Entry 9E28 (electron microscopy, 4.40 A resolution (low resolution: residue-level contacts below are approximate; hydrogen-bond / salt-bridge calls are withheld)); this record covers chains e and h of the 16 polymer chains in the assembly.

Chain e:
Protein: Cytoplasmic dynein 1 heavy chain 1
Source organism: Homo sapiens
UniProt: Q14204 (DYHC1_HUMAN); residues 2-4646 here = UniProt positions 2-4646
Sequence (4843 residues; each row starts with the number of its first residue; numbers below 1 keep their minus sign (Gly-196 is residue -196)):
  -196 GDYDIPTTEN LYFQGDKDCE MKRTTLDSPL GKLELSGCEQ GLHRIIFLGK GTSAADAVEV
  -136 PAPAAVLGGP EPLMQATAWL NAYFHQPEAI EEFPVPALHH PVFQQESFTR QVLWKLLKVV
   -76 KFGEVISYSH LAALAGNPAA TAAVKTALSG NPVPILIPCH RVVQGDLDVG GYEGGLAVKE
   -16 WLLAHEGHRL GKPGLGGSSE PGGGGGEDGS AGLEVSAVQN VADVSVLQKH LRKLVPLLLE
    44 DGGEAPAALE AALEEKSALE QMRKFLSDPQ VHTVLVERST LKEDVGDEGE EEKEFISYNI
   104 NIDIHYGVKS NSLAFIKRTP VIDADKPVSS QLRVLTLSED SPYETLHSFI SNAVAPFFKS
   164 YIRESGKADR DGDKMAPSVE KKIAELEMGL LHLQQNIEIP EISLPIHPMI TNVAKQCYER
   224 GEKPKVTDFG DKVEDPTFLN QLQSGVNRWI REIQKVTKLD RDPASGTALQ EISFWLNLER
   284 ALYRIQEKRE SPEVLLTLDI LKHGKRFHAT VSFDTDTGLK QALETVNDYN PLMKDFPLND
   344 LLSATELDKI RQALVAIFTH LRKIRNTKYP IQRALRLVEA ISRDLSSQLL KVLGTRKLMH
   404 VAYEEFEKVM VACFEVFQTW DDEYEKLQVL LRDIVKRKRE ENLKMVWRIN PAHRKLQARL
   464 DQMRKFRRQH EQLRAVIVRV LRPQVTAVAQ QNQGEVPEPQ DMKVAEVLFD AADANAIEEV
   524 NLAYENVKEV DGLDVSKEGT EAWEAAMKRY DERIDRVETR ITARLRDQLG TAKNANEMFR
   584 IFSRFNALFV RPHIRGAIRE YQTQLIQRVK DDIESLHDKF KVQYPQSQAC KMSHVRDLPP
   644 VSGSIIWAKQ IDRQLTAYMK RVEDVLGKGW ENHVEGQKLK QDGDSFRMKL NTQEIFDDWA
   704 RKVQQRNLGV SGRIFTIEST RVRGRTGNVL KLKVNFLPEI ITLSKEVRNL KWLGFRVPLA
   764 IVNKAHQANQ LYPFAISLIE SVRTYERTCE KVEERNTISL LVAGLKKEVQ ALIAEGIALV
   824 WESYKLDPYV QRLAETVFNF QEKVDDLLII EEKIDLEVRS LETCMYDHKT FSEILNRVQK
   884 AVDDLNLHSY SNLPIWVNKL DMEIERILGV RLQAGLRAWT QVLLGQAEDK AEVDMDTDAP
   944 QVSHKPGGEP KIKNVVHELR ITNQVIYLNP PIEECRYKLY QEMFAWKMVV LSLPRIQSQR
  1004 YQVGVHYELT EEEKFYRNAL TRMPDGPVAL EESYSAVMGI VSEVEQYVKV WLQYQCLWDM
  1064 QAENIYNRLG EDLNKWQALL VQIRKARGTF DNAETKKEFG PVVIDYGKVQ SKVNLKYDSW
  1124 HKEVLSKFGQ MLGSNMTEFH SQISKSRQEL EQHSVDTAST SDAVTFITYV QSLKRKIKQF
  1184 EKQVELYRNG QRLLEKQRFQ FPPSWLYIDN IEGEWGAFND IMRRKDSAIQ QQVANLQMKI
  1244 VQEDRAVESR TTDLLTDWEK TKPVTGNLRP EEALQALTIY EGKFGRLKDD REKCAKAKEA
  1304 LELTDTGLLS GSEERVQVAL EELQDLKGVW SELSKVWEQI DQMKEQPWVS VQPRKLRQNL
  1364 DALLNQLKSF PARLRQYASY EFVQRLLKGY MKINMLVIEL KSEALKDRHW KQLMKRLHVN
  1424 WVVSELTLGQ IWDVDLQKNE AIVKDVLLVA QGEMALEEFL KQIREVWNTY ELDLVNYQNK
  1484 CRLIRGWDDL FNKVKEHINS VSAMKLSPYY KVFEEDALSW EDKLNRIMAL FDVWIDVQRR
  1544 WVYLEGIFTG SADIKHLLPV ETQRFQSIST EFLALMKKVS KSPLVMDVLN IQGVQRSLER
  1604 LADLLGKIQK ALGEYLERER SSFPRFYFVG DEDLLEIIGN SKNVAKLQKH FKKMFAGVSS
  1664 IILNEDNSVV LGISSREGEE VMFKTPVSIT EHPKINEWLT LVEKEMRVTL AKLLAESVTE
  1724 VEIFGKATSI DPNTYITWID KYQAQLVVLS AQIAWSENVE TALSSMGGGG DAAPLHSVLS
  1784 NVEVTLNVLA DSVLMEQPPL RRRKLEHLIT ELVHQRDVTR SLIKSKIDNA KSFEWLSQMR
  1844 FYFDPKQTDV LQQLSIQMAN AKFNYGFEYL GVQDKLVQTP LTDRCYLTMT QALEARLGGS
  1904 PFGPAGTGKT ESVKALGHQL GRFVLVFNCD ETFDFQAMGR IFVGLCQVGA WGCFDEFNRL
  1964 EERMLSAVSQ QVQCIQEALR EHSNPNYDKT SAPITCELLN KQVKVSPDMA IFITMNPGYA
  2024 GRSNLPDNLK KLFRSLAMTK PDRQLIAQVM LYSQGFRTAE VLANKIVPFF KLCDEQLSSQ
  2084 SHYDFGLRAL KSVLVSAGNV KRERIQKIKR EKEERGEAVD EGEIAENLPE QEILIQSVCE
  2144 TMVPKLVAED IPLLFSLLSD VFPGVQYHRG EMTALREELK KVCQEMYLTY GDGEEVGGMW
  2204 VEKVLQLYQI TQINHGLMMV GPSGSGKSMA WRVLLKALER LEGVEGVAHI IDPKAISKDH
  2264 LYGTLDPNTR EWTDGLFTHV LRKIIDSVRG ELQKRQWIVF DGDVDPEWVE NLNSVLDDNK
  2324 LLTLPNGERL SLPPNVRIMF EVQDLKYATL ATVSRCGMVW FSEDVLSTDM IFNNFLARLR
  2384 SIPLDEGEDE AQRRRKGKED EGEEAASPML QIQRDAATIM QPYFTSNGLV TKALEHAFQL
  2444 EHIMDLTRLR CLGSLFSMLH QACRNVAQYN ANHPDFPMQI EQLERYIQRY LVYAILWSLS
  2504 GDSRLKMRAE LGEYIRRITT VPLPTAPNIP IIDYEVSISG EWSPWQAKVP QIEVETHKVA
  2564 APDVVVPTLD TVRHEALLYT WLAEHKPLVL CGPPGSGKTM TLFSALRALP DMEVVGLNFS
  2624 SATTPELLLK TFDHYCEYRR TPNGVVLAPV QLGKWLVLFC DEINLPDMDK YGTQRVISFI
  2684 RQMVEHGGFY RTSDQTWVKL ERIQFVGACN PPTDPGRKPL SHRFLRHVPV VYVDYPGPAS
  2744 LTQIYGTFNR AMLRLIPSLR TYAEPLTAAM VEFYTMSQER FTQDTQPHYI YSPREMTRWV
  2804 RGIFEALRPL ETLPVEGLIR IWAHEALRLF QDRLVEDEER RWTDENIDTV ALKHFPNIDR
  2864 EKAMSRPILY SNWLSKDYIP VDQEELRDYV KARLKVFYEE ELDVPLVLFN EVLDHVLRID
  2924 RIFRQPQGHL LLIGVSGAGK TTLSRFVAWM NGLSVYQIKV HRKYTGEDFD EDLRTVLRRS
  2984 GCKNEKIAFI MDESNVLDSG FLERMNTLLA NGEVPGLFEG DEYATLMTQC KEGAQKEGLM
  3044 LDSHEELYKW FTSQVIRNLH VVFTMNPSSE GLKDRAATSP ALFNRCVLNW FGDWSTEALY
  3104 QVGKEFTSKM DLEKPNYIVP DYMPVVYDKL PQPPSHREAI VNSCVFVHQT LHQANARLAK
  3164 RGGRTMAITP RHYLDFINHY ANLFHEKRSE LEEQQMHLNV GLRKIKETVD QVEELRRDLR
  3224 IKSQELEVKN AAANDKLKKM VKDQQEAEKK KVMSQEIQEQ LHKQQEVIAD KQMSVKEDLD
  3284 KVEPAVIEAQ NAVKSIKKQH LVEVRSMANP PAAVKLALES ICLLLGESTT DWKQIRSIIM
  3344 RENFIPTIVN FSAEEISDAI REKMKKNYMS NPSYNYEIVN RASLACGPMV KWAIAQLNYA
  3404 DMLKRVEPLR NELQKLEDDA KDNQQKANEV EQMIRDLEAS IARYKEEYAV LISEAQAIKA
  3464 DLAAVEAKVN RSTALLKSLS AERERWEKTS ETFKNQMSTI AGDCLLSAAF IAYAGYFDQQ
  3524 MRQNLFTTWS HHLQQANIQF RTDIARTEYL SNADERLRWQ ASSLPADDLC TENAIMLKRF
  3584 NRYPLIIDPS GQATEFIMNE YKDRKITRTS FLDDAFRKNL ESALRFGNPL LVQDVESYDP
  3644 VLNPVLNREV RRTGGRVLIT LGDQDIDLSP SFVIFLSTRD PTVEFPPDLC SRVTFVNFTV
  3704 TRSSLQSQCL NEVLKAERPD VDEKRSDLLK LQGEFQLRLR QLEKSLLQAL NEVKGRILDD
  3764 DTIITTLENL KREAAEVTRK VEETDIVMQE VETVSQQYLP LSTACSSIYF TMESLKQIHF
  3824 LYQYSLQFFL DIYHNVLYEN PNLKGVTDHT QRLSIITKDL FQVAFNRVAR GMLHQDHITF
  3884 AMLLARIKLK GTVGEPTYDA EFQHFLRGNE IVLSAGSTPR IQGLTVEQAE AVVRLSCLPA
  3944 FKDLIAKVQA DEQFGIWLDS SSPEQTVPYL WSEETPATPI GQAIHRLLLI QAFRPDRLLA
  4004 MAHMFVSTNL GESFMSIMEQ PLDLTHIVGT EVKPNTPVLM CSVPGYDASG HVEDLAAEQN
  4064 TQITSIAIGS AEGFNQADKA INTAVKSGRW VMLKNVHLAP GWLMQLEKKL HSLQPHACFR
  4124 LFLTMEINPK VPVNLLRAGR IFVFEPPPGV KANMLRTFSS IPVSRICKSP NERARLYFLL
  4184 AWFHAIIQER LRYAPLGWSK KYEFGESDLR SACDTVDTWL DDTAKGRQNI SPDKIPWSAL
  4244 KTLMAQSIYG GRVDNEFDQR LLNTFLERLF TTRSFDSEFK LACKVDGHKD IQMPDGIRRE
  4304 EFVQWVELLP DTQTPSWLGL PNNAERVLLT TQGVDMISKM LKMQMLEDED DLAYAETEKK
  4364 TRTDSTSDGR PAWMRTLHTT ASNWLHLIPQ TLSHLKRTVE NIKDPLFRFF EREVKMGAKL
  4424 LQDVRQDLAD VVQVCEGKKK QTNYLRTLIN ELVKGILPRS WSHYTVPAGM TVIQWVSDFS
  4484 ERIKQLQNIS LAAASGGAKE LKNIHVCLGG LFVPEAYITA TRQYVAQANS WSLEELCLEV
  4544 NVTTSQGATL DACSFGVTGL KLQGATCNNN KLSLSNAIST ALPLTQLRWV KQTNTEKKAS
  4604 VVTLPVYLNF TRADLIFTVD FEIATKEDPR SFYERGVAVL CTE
Not modelled in the structure: -196 to 209, 489-511, 928-947, 1405-4646
Differences from the reference sequence: expression tag (-196 to 1)
Curated features (UniProtKB/Swiss-Prot):
  - binding site (ATP): Gly1906 to Thr1913, Gly2224 to Ser2231, Gly2595 to Thr2602, Gly2937 to Thr2944
  - modified residue: Ser2 (N-acetylserine), Ser70 (Phosphoserine), Lys1125 (N6-acetyllysine), Ser1230 (Phosphoserine), Lys3480 (N6-acetyllysine), Ser4162 (Phosphoserine), Lys4283 (N6-acetyllysine), Thr4366 (Phosphothreonine), Ser4368 (Phosphoserine)
  - natural variant: Glu94 (E94K: Found in a patient with spinal muscular atrophy; uncertain significance), Lys129 (K129I: In CDCBM13), Arg264 (R264L: In SMALED1), His306 (H306R: In CMT2O and SMALED1), Ile584 (I584L: In SMALED1), Arg598 (R598C: In CMT2O and SMALED1), Thr659 to Met662 (deletion: In CDCBM13), Lys671 (K671E: In SMALED1), Pro776 (P776L: In SMALED1), Tyr970 (Y970C: In SMALED1), Gly1132 (G1132E: In SMALED1), Gln1194 (Q1194R: In CMT2O), 9 further natural variant entries in UniProt

Chain h:
Protein: Isoform 2C of Cytoplasmic dynein 1 intermediate chain 2
Source organism: Homo sapiens
UniProt: Q13409 (DC1I2_HUMAN), isoform Q13409-3; residue numbers follow UniProt; this construct covers 1-612
Sequence (612 residues; row label = number of the first residue in the row):
     1 MSDKSELKAE LERKKQRLAQ IREEKKRKEE ERKKKETDQK KEAVAPVQEE SDLEKKRREA
    61 EALLQSMGLT PESPIVPPPM SPSSKSVSTP SEAGSQDSGD GAVGSRRGPI KLGMAKITQV
   121 DFPPREIVTY TKETQTPVMA QPKEDEEEDD DVVAPKPPIE PEEEKTLKKD EENDSKAPPH
   181 ELTEEEKQQI LHSEEFLSFF DHSTRIVERA LSEQINIFFD YSGRDLEDKE GEIQAGAKLS
   241 LNRQFFDERW SKHRVVSCLD WSSQYPELLV ASYNNNEDAP HEPDGVALVW NMKYKKTTPE
   301 YVFHCQSAVM SATFAKFHPN LVVGGTYSGQ IVLWDNRSNK RTPVQRTPLS AAAHTHPVYC
   361 VNVVGTQNAH NLISISTDGK ICSWSLDMLS HPQDSMELVH KQSKAVAVTS MSFPVGDVNN
   421 FVVGSEEGSV YTACRHGSKA GISEMFEGHQ GPITGIHCHA AVGAVDFSHL FVTSSFDWTV
   481 KLWSTKNNKP LYSFEDNAGY VYDVMWSPTH PALFACVDGM GRLDLWNLNN DTEVPTASIS
   541 VEGNPALNRV RWTHSGREIA VGDSEGQIVI YDVGEQIAVP RNDEWARFGR TLAEINANRA
   601 DAEEEAATRI PA
Not modelled in the structure: 1-109, 141-612
Differences from the reference sequence: conflict Ser484 (Thr in Q13409), Gly499 (Asp in Q13409)
Curated features (UniProtKB/Swiss-Prot):
  - modified residue: Ser2 (N-acetylserine), Ser51 (Diphosphoserine), Ser73 (Phosphoserine)

How chain e and chain h interact:
Residue-residue contacts (13):
  Arg1150(e) - Tyr130(h)
  Glu1154(e) - Val128(h)
  Gly1216(e) - Glu133(h)
  Gly1216(e) - Thr134(h)
  Gly1219(e) - Glu133(h)
  Ala1220(e) - Thr131(h)
  Ala1220(e) - Lys132(h)
  Ala1220(e) - Glu133(h)
  Asp1223(e) - Thr129(h)
  Asp1223(e) - Thr131(h)
  Ile1224(e) - Tyr130(h)
  Ile1224(e) - Thr131(h)
  Arg1227(e) - Thr129(h)
Interface residues without a listed pair, chain h (8 interface residues in all): Gln135

In short:
Chain e and chain h each contribute 8 residues to their interface. Curated annotation (UniProt) lists 32
ATP-binding residues on chain e.
Here chain e is Cytoplasmic dynein 1 heavy chain 1 and chain h is Isoform 2C of Cytoplasmic dynein 1
intermediate chain 2, both from Homo sapiens. Entry 9E28 (Cryo-EM structure of Phi dynein tail) was determined
by electron microscopy (same publication as 9DZY, 9E0T, 9E0W, 9E22 and 9E23).
